Entry 4QQ8 (X-ray diffraction, 2.88 A resolution); this record covers chains A and D of the 4 polymer chains in the assembly.

[Chain A (and D)]
Molecule: Formolase
Organism: Pseudomonas fluorescens
Notes: engineered mutation(s): W89R, L90T; chain D of this document is another copy of the same molecule, construct and numbering; everything in this record applies to it too
UniProt: Q9F4L3 (Q9F4L3_PSEFL); numbering as in UniProt (aligned over 1-563)
Sequence (583 residues; numbered 1 to 583; the number before each row is that of its first residue):
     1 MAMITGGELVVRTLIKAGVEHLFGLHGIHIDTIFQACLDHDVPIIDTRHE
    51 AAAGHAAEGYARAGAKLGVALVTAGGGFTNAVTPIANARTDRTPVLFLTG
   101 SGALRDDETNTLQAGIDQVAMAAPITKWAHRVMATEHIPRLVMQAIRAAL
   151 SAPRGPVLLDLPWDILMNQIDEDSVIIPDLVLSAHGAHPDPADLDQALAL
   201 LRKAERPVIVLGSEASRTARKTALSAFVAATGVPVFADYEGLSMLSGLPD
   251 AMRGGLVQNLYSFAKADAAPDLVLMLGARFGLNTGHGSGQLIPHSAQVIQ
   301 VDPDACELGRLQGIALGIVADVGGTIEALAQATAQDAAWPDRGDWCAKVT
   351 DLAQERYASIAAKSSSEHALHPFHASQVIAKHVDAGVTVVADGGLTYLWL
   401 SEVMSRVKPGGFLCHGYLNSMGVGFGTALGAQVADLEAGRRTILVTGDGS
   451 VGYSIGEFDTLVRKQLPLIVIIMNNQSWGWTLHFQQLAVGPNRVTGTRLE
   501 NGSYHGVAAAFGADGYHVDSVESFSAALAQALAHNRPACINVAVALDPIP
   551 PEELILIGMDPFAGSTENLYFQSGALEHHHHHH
Not modelled in the structure: 1, 565-583 (chain D: 1, 571-583)
Differences from the reference sequence: conflict Ile28 (Ala in Q9F4L3), Arg89 (Trp in Q9F4L3), Thr90 (Leu in Q9F4L3), His188 (Arg in Q9F4L3), Gly394 (Ala in Q9F4L3), Asn419 (Gly in Q9F4L3), Trp480 (Ala in Q9F4L3); expression tag (564-583)
Bound ions: Mg2+: Asp448, Asn475, Ser477 (together with thiamine diphosphate)
Residues lining bound ligands:
  - thiamine diphosphate (TPP), molecule 1: Leu25, His26, Gly27, Glu50, Thr73, Gly76, Gly77, Asn80, Gln113
  - thiamine diphosphate (TPP), molecule 2: Gly393, Gly394, Leu395, Thr396, Asn419, Ser420, Met421, Gly447, Asp448, Gly449, Ser450, Tyr453, Asn475, Ser477, Trp478, Gly479, Trp480, Thr481

[How chain A and chain D interact]
Contacting residue pairs - 28 pairs, chain A then chain D:
  Leu104(A) - Met133(D)
  Leu104(A) - His137(D)
  Arg105(A) - His137(D)  hydrogen bond (backbone-side chain)
  Asp107(A) - His130(D)  salt bridge
  Asp107(A) - Met133(D)
  Asp107(A) - His137(D)
  Asp107(A) - Arg140(D)  hydrogen bond (backbone-side chain)
  Glu108(A) - Trp128(D)
  Glu108(A) - His130(D)
  Glu108(A) - Arg140(D)  hydrogen bond (backbone-side chain)
  Glu108(A) - Leu141(D)
  Glu108(A) - Gln144(D)  hydrogen bond
  Thr109(A) - Arg140(D)
  Trp128(A) - Glu108(D)
  His130(A) - Asp107(D)  salt bridge
  His130(A) - Glu108(D)  salt bridge
  Arg131(A) - Asp107(D)
  Met133(A) - Leu104(D)
  Met133(A) - Asp107(D)
  Met133(A) - Met133(D)  hydrophobic
  His137(A) - Leu104(D)
  His137(A) - Arg105(D)  hydrogen bond (side chain-backbone)
  His137(A) - Asp107(D)
  Arg140(A) - Asp107(D)  hydrogen bond (side chain-backbone)
  Arg140(A) - Glu108(D)  hydrogen bond (side chain-backbone)
  Arg140(A) - Thr109(D)
  Leu141(A) - Glu108(D)
  Gln144(A) - Glu108(D)  hydrogen bond
Also at the interface, not in a pair above, chain A (14 interface residues in all): Asp106
Also at the interface, not in a pair above, chain D (14 interface residues in all): Asp106, Arg131

[In short]
The chain A/chain D interface involves 14 residues from each chain; the contacts include 8 hydrogen bonds and
3 salt bridges. Polar contacts include Asp107(A)-His130(D), His130(A)-Glu108(D) and Arg105(A)-His137(D).
Ligands of chain A: thiamine diphosphate. The Mg2+ site is built by Asp448(A), Asn475(A) and Ser477(A).
Chain A and chain D are both Formolase (Pseudomonas fluorescens); the structure, Crystal structure of the
formolase FLS in space group P 43 21 2, was determined by X-ray diffraction together with 4QPZ from the same
study.
